7QTU - chains B and D; structure by X-ray diffraction, 2.84 A resolution.

[Chain B]
Molecule: Protein scribble homolog
Organism: Homo sapiens
UniProtKB: Q14160 (SCRIB_HUMAN); residues 12-102 here correspond to UniProt positions 1002-1092 (UniProt number = residue number + 990)
Sequence (94 residues; each row starts with the number of its first residue):
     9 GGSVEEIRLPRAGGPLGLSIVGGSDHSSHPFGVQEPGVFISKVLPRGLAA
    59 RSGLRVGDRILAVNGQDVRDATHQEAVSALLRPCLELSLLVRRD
Not modelled in the structure: 9, 33-43, 92-93
Construct notes: expression tag (9-11)
From the paper describing this entry:
  - mutagenesis - H81A: abolished binding to ESEV
  - mutagenesis - K50A (22.2 +/- 1.1 uM): decreased binding to ESEV

[Chain D]
Molecule: Non-structural protein 1
UniProtKB: Q6B3P2 (Q6B3P2_9INFA); residues 8-17 here correspond to UniProt positions 216-225 (UniProt number = residue number + 208)
Sequence (10 residues; each row starts with the number of its first residue):
     8 KMARTIESKV
Not modelled in the structure: 8-10

[Interface between chain B and chain D]
Pairs across the interface - 20 pairs, chain B then chain D:
  Pro23(B) - Val17(D)
  Leu24(B) - Val17(D)  hydrogen bond (backbone-backbone)
  Gly25(B) - Val17(D)  hydrogen bond (backbone-backbone)
  Leu26(B) - Ser15(D)
  Leu26(B) - Lys16(D)
  Leu26(B) - Val17(D)  hydrogen bond (backbone-backbone)
  Ser27(B) - Glu14(D)
  Ser27(B) - Ser15(D)
  Ser27(B) - Lys16(D)
  Ile28(B) - Ile13(D)
  Ile28(B) - Glu14(D)
  Ile28(B) - Ser15(D)  hydrogen bond (backbone-backbone)
  Val29(B) - Ile13(D)
  Val29(B) - Glu14(D)
  Ser49(B) - Glu14(D)  hydrogen bond
  Lys50(B) - Glu14(D)  salt bridge
  His81(B) - Ile13(D)
  His81(B) - Ser15(D)  hydrogen bond
  Val85(B) - Ser15(D)
  Leu89(B) - Val17(D)  hydrophobic
Also at the interface, not in a pair above, chain B (13 interface residues in all): Gly30
Interface features reported in the paper:
  - pairs named by the authors: Lys50(B)-Glu14(D)

[Summary]
The interface between chain B and chain D involves 13 residues on one side and 5 on the other, with 6 hydrogen
bonds and 1 salt bridge. Among the polar pairs are Lys50(B)-Glu14(D), Leu24(B)-Val17(D) and Ser49(B)-Glu14(D).
The paper describes a contact between Lys50(B) and Glu14(D). The paper reports that H81A of chain B abolishes
binding to ESEV; K50A of chain B reduces binding to ESEV.
Chain B is Protein scribble homolog (Homo sapiens) and chain D is Non-structural protein 1; the structure,
Structural biology of the NS1 avian influenza protein subversion on the Scribble cell polarity module, was
determined by X-ray diffraction, deposited together with 7QTO and 7QTP.
